3ZGX - chains B and C of the 4 polymer chains in the assembly; structure by X-ray diffraction, 3.40 A resolution.

== Chain B ==
Molecule: Chromosome partition protein smc
From: Bacillus subtilis
Notes: fragment: smc head domain, residues 1-219, 983-1186
Reference sequence: P51834 (SMC_BACSU); numbering as in UniProt; present here: 1-219, 983-1186
Chain sequence (426 residues; each row starts with the number of its first residue; note: 760 numbers in that range are skipped by the numbering (no residue carries them; nothing is unmodelled there)):
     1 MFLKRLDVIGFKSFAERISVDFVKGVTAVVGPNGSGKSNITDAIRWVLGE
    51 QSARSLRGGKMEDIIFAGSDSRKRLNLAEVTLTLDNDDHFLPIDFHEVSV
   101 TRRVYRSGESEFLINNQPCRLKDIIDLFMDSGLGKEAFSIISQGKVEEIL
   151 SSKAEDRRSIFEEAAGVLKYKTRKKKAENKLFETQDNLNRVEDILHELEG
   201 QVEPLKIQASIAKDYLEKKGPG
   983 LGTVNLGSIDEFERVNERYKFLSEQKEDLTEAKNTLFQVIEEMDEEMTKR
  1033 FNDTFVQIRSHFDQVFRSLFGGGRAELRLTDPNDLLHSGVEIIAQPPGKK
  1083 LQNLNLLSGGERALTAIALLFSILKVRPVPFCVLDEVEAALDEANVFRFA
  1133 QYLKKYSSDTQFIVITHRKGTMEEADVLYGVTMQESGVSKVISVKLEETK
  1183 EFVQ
Unresolved in the structure: 33-35, 53-70, 95, 131-135, 201-222, 983-993, 1166-1169, 1176-1186
Construct notes: linker (220-222)
Curated features (UniProtKB/Swiss-Prot):
  - binding site (ATP): Pro32 to Asn39

== Chain C ==
Molecule: Segregation and condensation protein A
From: Bacillus subtilis
Notes: fragment: n terminal domain of scpa, residues 1-86
Reference sequence: P35154 (SCPA_BACSU); residues 1-86 here = UniProt positions 1-86
Chain sequence (94 residues; numbered 1 to 94; the number before each row is that of its first residue):
     1 MEEYQVKIDTFEGPLDLLLHLINRLEIDIYDIPVAKITEQYLLYVHTMRV
    51 LELDIASEYLVMAATLLSIKSRMLLPKQEEELFEDETSHHHHHH
Unresolved in the structure: 1-9, 77-94
Construct notes: expression tag (87-94)

== How chain B and chain C interact ==
Pairs across the interface (5):
  Gln1007(B) with Asp28(C)
  Asp1010(B) with Arg24(C)
  Leu1018(B) with Leu21(C), hydrophobic
  Val1021(B) with Leu18(C), hydrophobic
  Met1025(B) with Pro14(C), hydrophobic
Also at the interface, not in a pair above, chain B (9 interface residues in all): Ala1014, Thr1017, Glu1024, Glu1028
Also at the interface, not in a pair above, chain C (6 interface residues in all): Gly13

== In short ==
The interface between chain B and chain C involves 9 residues on one side and 6 on the other. UniProt lists 8
ATP-binding residues on chain B.
Chain B is Chromosome partition protein smc and chain C is Segregation and condensation protein A, both from
Bacillus subtilis; the structure, Crystal structure of the kleisin-N SMC interface in prokaryotic condensin,
was determined by X-ray diffraction together with 4I98 and 4I99 from the same study.
